PDB entry 8JIB | X-ray diffraction, 3.15 A resolution | chains B and D of the 12 polymer chains in the assembly

# Chain B (and D)
Name: TK receptor
Organism: Aedes aegypti
Notes: chain D of this document is another copy of the same molecule, construct and numbering; everything in this record applies to it too
UniProt: Q16G28 (Q16G28_AEDAE); residue numbers follow UniProt; this construct covers 1-681
Chain sequence (681 residues; row label = number of the first residue in the row):
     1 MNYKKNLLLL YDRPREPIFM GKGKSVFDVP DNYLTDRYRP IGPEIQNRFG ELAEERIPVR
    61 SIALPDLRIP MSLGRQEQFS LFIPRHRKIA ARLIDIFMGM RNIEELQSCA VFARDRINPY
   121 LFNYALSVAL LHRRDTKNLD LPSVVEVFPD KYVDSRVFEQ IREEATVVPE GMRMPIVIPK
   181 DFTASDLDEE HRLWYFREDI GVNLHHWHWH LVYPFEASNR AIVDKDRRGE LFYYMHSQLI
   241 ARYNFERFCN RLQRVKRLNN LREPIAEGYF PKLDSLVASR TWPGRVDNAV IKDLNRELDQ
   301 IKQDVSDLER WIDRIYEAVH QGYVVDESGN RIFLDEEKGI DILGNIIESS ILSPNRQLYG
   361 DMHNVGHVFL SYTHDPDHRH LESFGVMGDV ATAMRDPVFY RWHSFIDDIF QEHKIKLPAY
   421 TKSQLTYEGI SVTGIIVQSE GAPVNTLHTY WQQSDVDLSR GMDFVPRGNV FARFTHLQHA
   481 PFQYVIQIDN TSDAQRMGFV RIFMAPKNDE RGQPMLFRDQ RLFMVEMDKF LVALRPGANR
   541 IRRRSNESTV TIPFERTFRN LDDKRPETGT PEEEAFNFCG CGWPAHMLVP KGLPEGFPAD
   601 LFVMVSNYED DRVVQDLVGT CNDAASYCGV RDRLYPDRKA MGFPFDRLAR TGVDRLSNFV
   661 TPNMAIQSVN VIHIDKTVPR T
Disordered / not traced: 559-581, 616-628 (chain D: 560-580, 617-626)
Ion coordination: Cu ion site 1: His206, His210, His236; Cu ion site 2: His363, His367, His403

# How chain B and chain D interact
Contacting residue pairs - 24 pairs, chain B then chain D:
  Gly99(B) with Ala494(D)
  Arg101(B) with Asp493(D), hydrogen bond (side chain-backbone); Ala494(D); Gln495(D); Pro536(D)
  Arg134(B) with Met497(D); Arg612(D)
  Asn219(B) with Glu609(D), hydrogen bond; Asp610(D)
  Arg220(B) with Arg638(D)
  Ala221(B) with Glu609(D)
  Asn330(B) with Phe333(D)
  Arg331(B) with Phe333(D)
  Phe333(B) with Arg331(D)
  Lys338(B) with Glu337(D), salt bridge; Lys338(D)
  Asp493(B) with Arg101(D)
  Ala494(B) with Arg101(D)
  Arg612(B) with Arg134(D)
  Val614(B) with Leu634(D)
  Asp632(B) with Val614(D)
  Arg633(B) with Gln615(D); Asp616(D), salt bridge
  Leu634(B) with Leu634(D), hydrophobic
Interface residues without a listed pair, chain B (23 interface residues in all): Met100, Glu105, Asp224, Glu337, Met497, Glu609
Interface residues without a listed pair, chain D (23 interface residues in all): Ala221, Ile332, Tyr608, Asp632

# Summary
Chain B and chain D each contribute 23 residues to their interface, with 2 hydrogen bonds and 2 salt bridges.
Polar pairs include Lys338(B)-Glu337(D), Arg633(B)-Asp616(D) and Arg101(B)-Asp493(D). The Cu ion site 1 is
built by His206(B), His210(B) and His236(B).
Both chains are TK receptor (Aedes aegypti). Entry 8JIB (Crystal Structure of Prophenoloxidase PPO6 from Aedes
aegypti) was determined by X-ray diffraction (same publication as 8JI8).
